6X96 - chains A and L of the 12 polymer chains in the assembly; structure by electron microscopy, 3.40 A resolution.

# Chain A
Molecule: BG505 HIV-1 Env gp120
Organism: Human immunodeficiency virus 1
UniProtKB: Q2N0S6 (Q2N0S6_9HIV1); the construct lacks a stretch of the UniProt sequence and is renumbered around it, so the offset changes along the chain: 31-141 = UniProt 30-140; 150-185 = UniProt 141-176; 188-309 = UniProt 187-308; 312-323 = UniProt 309-320; 2 more segments
Sequence (516 residues; row label = number of the first residue in the row; note: 13 numbers in that range are skipped by the numbering (no residue carries them; nothing is unmodelled there); a row labelled like 185A-185J holds insertion residues (185A, then the next letters in order); numbers below 1 keep their minus sign (Met-4 is residue -4)):
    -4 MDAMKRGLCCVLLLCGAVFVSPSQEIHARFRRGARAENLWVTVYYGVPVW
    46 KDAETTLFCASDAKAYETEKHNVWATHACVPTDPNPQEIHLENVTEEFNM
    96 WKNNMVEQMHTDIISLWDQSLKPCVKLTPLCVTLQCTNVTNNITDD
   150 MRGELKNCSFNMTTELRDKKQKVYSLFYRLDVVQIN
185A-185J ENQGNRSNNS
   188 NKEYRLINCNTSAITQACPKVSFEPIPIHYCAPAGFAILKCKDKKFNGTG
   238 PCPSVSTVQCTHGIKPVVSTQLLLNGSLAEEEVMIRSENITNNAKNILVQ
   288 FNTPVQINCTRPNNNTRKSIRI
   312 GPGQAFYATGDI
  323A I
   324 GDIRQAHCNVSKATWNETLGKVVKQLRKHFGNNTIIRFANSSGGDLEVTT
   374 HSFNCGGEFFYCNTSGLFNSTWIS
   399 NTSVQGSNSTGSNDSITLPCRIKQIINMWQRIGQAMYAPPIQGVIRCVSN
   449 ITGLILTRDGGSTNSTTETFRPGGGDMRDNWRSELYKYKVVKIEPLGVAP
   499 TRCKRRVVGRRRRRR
Unresolved in the structure: -4 to 34, 58-64, 185A-185J, 399-411, 458-462, 504-513
Cystine bridges: Cys54-Cys74, Cys119-Cys205, Cys126-Cys196, Cys131-Cys157, Cys218-Cys247, Cys228-Cys239, Cys296-Cys331, Cys378-Cys445, Cys385-Cys418
Covalently attached groups: N-acetylglucosamine (NAG) linked to Asn88, Asn133, Asn156, Asn160, Asn197, Asn234, Asn262, Asn295, Asn301, Asn332, Asn339, Asn363, Asn386, Asn392, Asn448
Differences from the reference sequence: expression tag (-4 to 30); engineered mutation Asn332 (Thr330 in Q2N0S6), Cys501 (Ala498 in Q2N0S6), Arg509 (Glu506 in Q2N0S6), Arg510 (Lys507 in Q2N0S6), Arg512 (Ala509 in Q2N0S6), Arg513 (Val510 in Q2N0S6)

# Chain L
Molecule: monoclonal antibody 10A kappa chain
Organism: Oryctolagus cuniculus
Notes: antibody fragment or engineered binder
Sequence (242 residues; each row starts with the number of its first residue; a row labelled like 95A-95F holds insertion residues (95A, then the next letters in order); numbers below 1 keep their minus sign (Val-24 is residue -24)):
   -24 VLRPGMYRMQLLSCIALSLALVTNSDIVMTQTPASVEAAVGGTVAIKCQA
    26 SQSIRSYLAWYQQKPGQPPKLLIYEASKLASGVPSRFSGSGSGTQFTLTI
    76 SGVECDDAATYYCQRNYDSY
95A-95F SGAYYP
    96 NGFGGGTEVVVKGDPVAPSVLIFPPAADQVATGTVTIVCVANKYFPDVTV
   146 TWEVDGTTQTTGIENSKTPQNSADCTYNLSSTLTLTSTQYNSHKEYTCKV
   196 TQGTTSVVQSFNRGDC
Unresolved in the structure: -24 to 0, 104-211
Cystine bridges: Cys23-Cys88

# How chain A and chain L interact
Residue-residue contacts (18; chain A residue first):
  His85(A) - Ser94(L)  hydrogen bond (side chain-backbone)
  His85(A) - Tyr95(L)
  Glu87(A) - Tyr95(L)  hydrogen bond
  Lys229(A) - Ser95A(L)
  Lys229(A) - Gly95B(L)
  Asp230(A) - Tyr95D(L)  hydrogen bond
  Lys231(A) - Ser95A(L)
  Lys231(A) - Gly95B(L)  hydrogen bond (backbone-backbone)
  Lys231(A) - Ala95C(L)
  Lys232(A) - Tyr32(L)
  Lys232(A) - Tyr95D(L)
  Pro240(A) - Arg30(L)
  Pro240(A) - Tyr92(L)
  Ser241(A) - Tyr92(L)  hydrogen bond
  Ser241(A) - Ser94(L)
  Ser241(A) - Gly95B(L)
  Glu268(A) - Ala95C(L)
  Glu268(A) - Tyr95D(L)  hydrogen bond (side chain-backbone)
Interface residues without a listed pair, chain L (10 interface residues in all): Asp93

# In short
Chain A and chain L form an interface of 9 and 10 residues respectively, with 6 hydrogen bonds. Polar pairs
include His85(A)-Ser94(L), Glu87(A)-Tyr95(L) and Asp230(A)-Tyr95D(L). N-acetylglucosamine is covalently linked
to Asn88(A), Asn133(A), Asn156(A), Asn160(A), Asn197(A) and Asn234(A) and 9 more.
Chain A is BG505 HIV-1 Env gp120 (Human immunodeficiency virus 1) and chain L is monoclonal antibody 10A kappa
chain (Oryctolagus cuniculus); the structure, Cryo-EM model of HIV-1 Env BG505 SOSIP.664 in complex with
rabbit monoclonal antibody 10A fragment antigen ..., was determined by electron microscopy.
